Entry 9ATZ (electron microscopy, 3.40 A resolution); this record covers chains D and M of the 18 polymer chains in the assembly.

Chain D (and M):
Molecule: Surface protein gp120
Source organism: Human immunodeficiency virus 1
Notes: chain M of this document is another copy of the same molecule, construct and numbering; everything in this record applies to it too
UniProtKB: A1EAI1 (A1EAI1_9HIV1); the construct lacks a stretch of the UniProt sequence and is renumbered around it, so the offset changes along the chain: 31-135 = UniProt 28-132; 139-185 = UniProt 133-179; 186-321 = UniProt 184-319; 322-395 = UniProt 321-394; 1 more segments
Amino-acid sequence (514 residues; each row starts with the number of its first residue; note: 4 numbers in that range are skipped by the numbering (no residue carries them; nothing is unmodelled there); a row labelled like 185A-185D holds insertion residues (185A, then the next letters in order); numbers below 1 keep their minus sign (Met-4 is residue -4)):
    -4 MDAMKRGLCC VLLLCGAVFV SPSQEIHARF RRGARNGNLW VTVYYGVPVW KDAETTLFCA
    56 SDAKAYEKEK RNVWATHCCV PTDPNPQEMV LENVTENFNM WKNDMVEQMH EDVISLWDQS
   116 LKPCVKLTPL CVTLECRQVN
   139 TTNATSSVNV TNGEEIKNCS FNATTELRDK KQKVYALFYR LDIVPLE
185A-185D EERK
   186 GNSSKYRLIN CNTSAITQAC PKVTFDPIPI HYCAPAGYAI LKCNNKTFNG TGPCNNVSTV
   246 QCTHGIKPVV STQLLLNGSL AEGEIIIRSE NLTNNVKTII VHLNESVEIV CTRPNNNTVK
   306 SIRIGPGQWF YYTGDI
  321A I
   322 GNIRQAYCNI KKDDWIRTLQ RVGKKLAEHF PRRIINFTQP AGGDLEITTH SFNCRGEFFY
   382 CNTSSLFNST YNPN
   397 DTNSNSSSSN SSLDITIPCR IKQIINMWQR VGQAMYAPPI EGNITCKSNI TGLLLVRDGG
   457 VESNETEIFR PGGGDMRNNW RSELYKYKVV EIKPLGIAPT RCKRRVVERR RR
Not modelled in the structure: -4 to 33, 58-65, 139-152, 397-408, 456-459, 502-508
Construct notes: initiating methionine (-4); expression tag (-3 to 30); conflict Asp47 (Glu44 in A1EAI1), Glu49 (Lys46 in A1EAI1), Lys65 (Val62 in A1EAI1), Arg66 (His63 in A1EAI1), Cys73 (Ala70 in A1EAI1), Leu165 (Ile159 in A1EAI1), Val304 (Arg302 in A1EAI1), Trp314 (Thr312 in A1EAI1), Tyr317 (Ala315 in A1EAI1), Gln360 (Ser359 in A1EAI1), Arg426 (Glu424 in A1EAI1), Gln429 (Arg427 in A1EAI1), Arg497 (Ala495 in A1EAI1), Cys498 (Ala496 in A1EAI1), Arg506 (Glu504 in A1EAI1), Arg507 (Lys505 in A1EAI1)
Disulfides: Cys54-Cys73, Cys126-Cys196, Cys131-Cys157, Cys218-Cys247, Cys228-Cys239, Cys296-Cys329, Cys382-Cys415
Glycans and other covalent adducts: N-acetylglucosamine (NAG) linked to Asn156, Asn160, Asn187, Asn197, Asn230, Asn234, Asn241, Asn276, Asn289, Asn301, Asn357, Asn383, Asn389, Asn439, Asn445; glycan linked to Asn262

Chain D / chain M interface:
Contacting residue pairs (18; chain D residue first):
  Thr123(D) with Arg166(M), hydrogen bond (backbone-side chain)
  Pro124(D) with Arg166(M)
  Cys126(D) with Glu164(M), hydrogen bond (side chain-backbone); Leu165(M), hydrophobic; Arg166(M), hydrogen bond (backbone-backbone)
  Val127(D) with Arg166(M); Asp167(M)
  Thr128(D) with Asp167(M), hydrogen bond (backbone-side chain); Lys168(M), hydrogen bond
  Leu184(D) with Leu165(M), hydrophobic
  Arg192(D) with Leu165(M)
  Cys196(D) with Leu165(M), hydrophobic; Pro311(M)
  Asn197(D) with Glu164(M); Gly312(M)
  Thr198(D) with Pro311(M); Gly312(M)
  Ser199(D) with Pro311(M)
Also at the interface, not in a pair above, chain D (14 interface residues in all): Leu125, Thr162, Ala200
Also at the interface, not in a pair above, chain M (8 interface residues in all): Arg308

In short:
The interface between chain D and chain M involves 14 residues on one side and 8 on the other, with 5 hydrogen
bonds. Polar contacts include Thr123(D)-Arg166(M), Cys126(D)-Glu164(M) and Thr128(D)-Asp167(M).
N-acetylglucosamine is covalently linked to Asn156(D), Asn160(D), Asn187(D), Asn197(D), Asn230(D) and
Asn234(D) and 9 more.
Chain D and chain M are both Surface protein gp120 (Human immunodeficiency virus 1); the structure, HIV
16055.v8.3 SOSIP Env in Complex with V2 Epitope and Anti-Immune Complex pAbs from Rabbit 2464, was determined
by electron microscopy, deposited together with 9AXD, 9AXI, 9AXK, 9AY6, 9AYS and 9AYV.
